8WY5 - chains C and D of the 8 polymer chains in the assembly; structure by electron microscopy, 3.12 A resolution.

# Chain C (and D)
Name: Endonuclease GajA
Source organism: Bacillus cereus VD045
Notes: EC 3.1.-.-; chain D of this document is another copy of the same molecule, construct and numbering; everything in this record applies to it too
UniProt: J8H9C1 (GAJA_BACC6); residues 1-578 here = UniProt positions 1-578
Sequence (578 residues; numbered 1 to 578; the number before each row is that of its first residue):
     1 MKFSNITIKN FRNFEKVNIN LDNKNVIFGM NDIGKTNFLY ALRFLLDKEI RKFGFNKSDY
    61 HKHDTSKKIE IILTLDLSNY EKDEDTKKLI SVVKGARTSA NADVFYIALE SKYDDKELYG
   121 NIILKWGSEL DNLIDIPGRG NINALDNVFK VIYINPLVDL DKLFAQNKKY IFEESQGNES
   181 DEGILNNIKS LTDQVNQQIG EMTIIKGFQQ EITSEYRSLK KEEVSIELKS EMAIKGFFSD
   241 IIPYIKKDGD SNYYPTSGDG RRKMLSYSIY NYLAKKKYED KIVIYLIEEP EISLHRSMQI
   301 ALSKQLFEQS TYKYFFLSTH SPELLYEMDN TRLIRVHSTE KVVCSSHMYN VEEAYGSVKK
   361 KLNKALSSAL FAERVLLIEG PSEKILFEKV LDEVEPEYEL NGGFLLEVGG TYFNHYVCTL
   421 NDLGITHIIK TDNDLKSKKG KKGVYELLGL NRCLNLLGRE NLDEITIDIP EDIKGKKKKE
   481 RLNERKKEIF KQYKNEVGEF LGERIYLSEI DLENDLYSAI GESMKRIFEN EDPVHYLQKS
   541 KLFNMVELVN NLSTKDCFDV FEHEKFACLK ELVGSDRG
Unresolved in the structure: 157-280, 352-362, 576-578 (chain D: 157-280, 352-357, 576-578)
Metal / ion sites: Ca2+: D432, D511 (shared with 1 residue of chain G)
UniProt features mapped onto this chain:
  - binding site (ATP): D32 to T36
  - binding site (a divalent metal cation): E379, E383, D463, E464, E513
  - site (Interaction with GajB): K94, R97
  - mutagenesis: K35 (K35A: Retains endonuclease activity), H320 (H320A: Retains endonuclease activity, ATP only partially inhibits endonuclease activity), E379 (E379A: Loss of endonuclease activity), D511 (D511A: Loss of endonuclease activity), K541 (K541A: Loss of endonuclease activity)

# Chain C / chain D interface
Contacting residue pairs - 19 pairs, chain C then chain D:
  I292(C) - I292(D)  hydrophobic
  R296(C) - R296(D)
  R296(C) - Q299(D)
  R296(C) - S321(D)
  R296(C) - P322(D)
  R296(C) - E323(D)  salt bridge
  S297(C) - E399(D)
  Q299(C) - R296(D)  hydrogen bond
  S321(C) - R296(D)
  P322(C) - R296(D)
  E323(C) - R296(D)  salt bridge
  P381(C) - K361(D)  hydrogen bond (backbone-side chain)
  I385(C) - K361(D)
  E399(C) - S297(D)
  L400(C) - H295(D)
  L400(C) - S297(D)
  L542(C) - V358(D)  hydrophobic
  L542(C) - K361(D)
  V546(C) - V358(D)  hydrophobic
Interface residues without a listed pair, chain C (17 interface residues in all): E291, S382, E388, E407
Interface residues without a listed pair, chain D (12 interface residues in all): K360

# In short
17 residues of chain C face 12 of chain D across their interface; the contacts include 2 hydrogen bonds and 2
salt bridges. Polar pairs include R296(C)-E323(D), Q299(C)-R296(D) and P381(C)-K361(D).
Both chains are Endonuclease GajA (Bacillus cereus VD045). Entry 8WY5 (Structure of Gabija GajA in complex
with DNA) was determined by electron microscopy together with 8JQB, 8JQC, 8X51 and 8X5N from the same study.
